6UTW - chains CCC and DDD of the 9 polymer chains in the assembly; structure by X-ray diffraction, 3.85 A resolution.

[Chain CCC]
Name: DNA-directed RNA polymerase subunit beta
From: Escherichia coli
Notes: EC 2.7.7.6
Reference sequence: P0A8V4 (RPOB_ECO57); residues 1-1342 here = UniProt positions 1-1342
Amino-acid sequence (1342 residues; each row starts with the number of its first residue):
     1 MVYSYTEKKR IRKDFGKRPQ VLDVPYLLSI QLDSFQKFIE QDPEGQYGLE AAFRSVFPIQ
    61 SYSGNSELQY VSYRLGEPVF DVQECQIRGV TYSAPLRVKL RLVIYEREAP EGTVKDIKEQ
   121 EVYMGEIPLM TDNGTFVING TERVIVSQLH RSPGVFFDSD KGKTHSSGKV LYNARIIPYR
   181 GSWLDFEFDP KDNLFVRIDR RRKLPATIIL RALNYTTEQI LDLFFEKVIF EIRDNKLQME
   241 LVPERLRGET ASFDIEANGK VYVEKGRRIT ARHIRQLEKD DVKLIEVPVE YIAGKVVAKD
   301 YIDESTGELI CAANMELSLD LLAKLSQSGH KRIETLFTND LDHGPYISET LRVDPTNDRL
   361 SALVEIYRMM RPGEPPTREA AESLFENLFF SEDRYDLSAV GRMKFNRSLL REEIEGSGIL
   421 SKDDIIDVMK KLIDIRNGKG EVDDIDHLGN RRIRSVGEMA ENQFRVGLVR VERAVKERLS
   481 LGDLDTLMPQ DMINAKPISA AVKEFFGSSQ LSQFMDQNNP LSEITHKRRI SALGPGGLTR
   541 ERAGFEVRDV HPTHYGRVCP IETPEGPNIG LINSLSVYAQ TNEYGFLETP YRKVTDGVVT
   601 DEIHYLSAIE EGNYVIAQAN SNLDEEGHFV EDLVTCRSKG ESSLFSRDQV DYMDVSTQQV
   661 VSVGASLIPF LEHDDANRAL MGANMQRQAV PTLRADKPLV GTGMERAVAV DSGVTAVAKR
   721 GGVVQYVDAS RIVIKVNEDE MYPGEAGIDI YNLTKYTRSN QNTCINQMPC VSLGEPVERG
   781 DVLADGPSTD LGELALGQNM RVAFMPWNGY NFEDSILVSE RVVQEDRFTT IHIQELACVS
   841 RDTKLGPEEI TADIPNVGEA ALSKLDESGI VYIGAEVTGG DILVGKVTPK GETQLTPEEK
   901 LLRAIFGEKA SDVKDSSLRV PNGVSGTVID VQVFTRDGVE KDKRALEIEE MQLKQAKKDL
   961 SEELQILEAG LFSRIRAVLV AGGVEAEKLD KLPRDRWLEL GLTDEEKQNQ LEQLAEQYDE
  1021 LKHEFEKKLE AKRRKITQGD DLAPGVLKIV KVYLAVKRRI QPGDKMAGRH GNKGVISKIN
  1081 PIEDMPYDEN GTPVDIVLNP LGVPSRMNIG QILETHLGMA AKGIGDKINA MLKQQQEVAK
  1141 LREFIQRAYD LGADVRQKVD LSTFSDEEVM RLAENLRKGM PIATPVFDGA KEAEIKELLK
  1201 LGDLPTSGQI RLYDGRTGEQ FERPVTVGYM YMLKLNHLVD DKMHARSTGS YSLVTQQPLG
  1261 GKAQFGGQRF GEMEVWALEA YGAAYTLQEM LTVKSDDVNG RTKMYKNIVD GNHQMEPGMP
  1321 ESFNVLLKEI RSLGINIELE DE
Disordered / not traced: 1-2
Swiss-Prot annotation at these positions:
  - modified residue (N6-acetyllysine): Lys1022, Lys1200
Bound ions: Mg2+ near Asp814 (its only coordinating residue here)
Ligand contacts: diphosphate (DPO): Glu813, Ser1105, Arg1106

[Chain DDD]
Name: DNA-directed RNA polymerase subunit beta'
From: Escherichia coli
Notes: EC 2.7.7.6
Reference sequence: P0A8T7 (RPOC_ECOLI); numbering as in UniProt (aligned over 1-1407)
Amino-acid sequence (1407 residues; numbered 1 to 1407; the number before each row is that of its first residue):
     1 MKDLLKFLKA QTKTEEFDAI KIALASPDMI RSWSFGEVKK PETINYRTFK PERDGLFCAR
    61 IFGPVKDYEC LCGKYKRLKH RGVICEKCGV EVTQTKVRRE RMGHIELASP TAHIWFLKSL
   121 PSRIGLLLDM PLRDIERVLY FESYVVIEGG MTNLERQQIL TEEQYLDALE EFGDEFDAKM
   181 GAEAIQALLK SMDLEQECEQ LREELNETNS ETKRKKLTKR IKLLEAFVQS GNKPEWMILT
   241 VLPVLPPDLR PLVPLDGGRF ATSDLNDLYR RVINRNNRLK RLLDLAAPDI IVRNEKRMLQ
   301 EAVDALLDNG RRGRAITGSN KRPLKSLADM IKGKQGRFRQ NLLGKRVDYS GRSVITVGPY
   361 LRLHQCGLPK KMALELFKPF IYGKLELRGL ATTIKAAKKM VEREEAVVWD ILDEVIREHP
   421 VLLNRAPTLH RLGIQAFEPV LIEGKAIQLH PLVCAAYNAD FDGDQMAVHV PLTLEAQLEA
   481 RALMMSTNNI LSPANGEPII VPSQDVVLGL YYMTRDCVNA KGEGMVLTGP KEAERLYRSG
   541 LASLHARVKV RITEYEKDAN GELVAKTSLK DTTVGRAILW MIVPKGLPYS IVNQALGKKA
   601 ISKMLNTCYR ILGLKPTVIF ADQIMYTGFA YAARSGASVG IDDMVIPEKK HEIISEAEAE
   661 VAEIQEQFQS GLVTAGERYN KVIDIWAAAN DRVSKAMMDN LQTETVINRD GQEEKQVSFN
   721 SIYMMADSGA RGSAAQIRQL AGMRGLMAKP DGSIIETPIT ANFREGLNVL QYFISTHGAR
   781 KGLADTALKT ANSGYLTRRL VDVAQDLVVT EDDCGTHEGI MMTPVIEGGD VKEPLRDRVL
   841 GRVTAEDVLK PGTADILVPR NTLLHEQWCD LLEENSVDAV KVRSVVSCDT DFGVCAHCYG
   901 RDLARGHIIN KGEAIGVIAA QSIGEPGTQL TMRTFHIGGA ASRAAAESSI QVKNKGSIKL
   961 SNVKSVVNSS GKLVITSRNT ELKLIDEFGR TKESYKVPYG AVLAKGDGEQ VAGGETVANW
  1021 DPHTMPVITE VSGFVRFTDM IDGQTITRQT DELTGLSSLV VLDSAERTAG GKDLRPALKI
  1081 VDAQGNDVLI PGTDMPAQYF LPGKAIVQLE DGVQISSGDT LARIPQESGG TKDITGGLPR
  1141 VADLFEARRP KEPAILAEIS GIVSFGKETK GKRRLVITPV DGSDPYEEMI PKWRQLNVFE
  1201 GERVERGDVI SDGPEAPHDI LRLRGVHAVT RYIVNEVQDV YRLQGVKIND KHIEVIVRQM
  1261 LRKATIVNAG SSDFLEGEQV EYSRVKIANR ELEANGKVGA TYSRDLLGIT KASLATESFI
  1321 SAASFQETTR VLTEAAVAGK RDELRGLKEN VIVGRLIPAG TGYAYHQDRM RRRAAGEAPA
  1381 APQVTAEDAS ASLAELLNAG LGGSDNE
Disordered / not traced: 1-14, 1377-1407
Swiss-Prot annotation at these positions:
  - binding site (Zn(2+)): Cys70, Cys72, Cys85, Cys88, Cys814, Cys888, Cys895, Cys898
  - binding site (Mg(2+)): Asp460, Asp462, Asp464
  - modified residue: Lys983 (N6-acetyllysine)
Bound ions: Zn2+ site 1: Cys70, Cys72, Cys85; Mg2+: Asp460, Asp462, Asp464 (shared with 1 residue of chain 333); Zn2+ site 2: Cys814, Cys888, Cys895
Ligand contacts: diphosphate (DPO): Asp460, Arg731, Arg933, His936, Ile937

[Chain CCC / chain DDD interface]
Residue-residue contacts - 356 pairs, chain CCC then chain DDD:
  Ser167(CCC) - Ser1064(DDD)
  Ser167(CCC) - Ala1065(DDD)  hydrogen bond (backbone-backbone)
  Gly168(CCC) - Ala1065(DDD)
  Lys169(CCC) - Ala1065(DDD)
  Asp340(CCC) - Thr1068(DDD)
  Phe545(CCC) - Asp785(DDD)
  Phe545(CCC) - Lys789(DDD)
  Arg548(CCC) - Arg780(DDD)  hydrogen bond (backbone-side chain)
  Arg548(CCC) - Leu788(DDD)
  Asp549(CCC) - Pro750(DDD)
  Val550(CCC) - Thr776(DDD)
  Val550(CCC) - His777(DDD)  hydrogen bond (backbone-side chain)
  Val550(CCC) - Arg780(DDD)
  His551(CCC) - Phe773(DDD)
  Tyr555(CCC) - Val769(DDD)
  Tyr555(CCC) - Leu770(DDD)
  Tyr555(CCC) - Phe773(DDD)  hydrophobic
  Cys559(CCC) - Arg780(DDD)  hydrogen bond (backbone-side chain)
  Pro560(CCC) - Thr776(DDD)
  Pro560(CCC) - Arg780(DDD)  hydrogen bond (backbone-side chain)
  Ile561(CCC) - Tyr772(DDD)  hydrophobic
  Ile561(CCC) - Arg780(DDD)
  Thr563(CCC) - Arg780(DDD)
  Gly566(CCC) - Ala787(DDD)
  Ile569(CCC) - Leu783(DDD)
  Ile569(CCC) - Ala784(DDD)
  Asn573(CCC) - Arg780(DDD)
  Gln618(CCC) - Asn768(DDD)
  Gln618(CCC) - Val769(DDD)
  Gln618(CCC) - Leu770(DDD)
  Asn620(CCC) - Asn768(DDD)
  Asn620(CCC) - Val769(DDD)
  Ser642(CCC) - Leu770(DDD)
  Thr657(CCC) - Val769(DDD)
  Val660(CCC) - Val769(DDD)  hydrophobic
  Val660(CCC) - Phe773(DDD)  hydrophobic
  Leu671(CCC) - Tyr772(DDD)
  Glu672(CCC) - Gly766(DDD)
  Glu672(CCC) - Leu767(DDD)  hydrogen bond (backbone-backbone)
  His673(CCC) - Phe763(DDD)  hydrogen bond (side chain-backbone)
  His673(CCC) - Arg764(DDD)  hydrogen bond (side chain-backbone)
  His673(CCC) - Glu765(DDD)
  His673(CCC) - Gly766(DDD)  hydrogen bond (side chain-backbone)
  Asp674(CCC) - Phe763(DDD)
  Asp674(CCC) - Tyr772(DDD)  hydrogen bond (backbone-side chain)
  Asp675(CCC) - Arg744(DDD)  salt bridge
  Asp675(CCC) - Phe763(DDD)
  Asp675(CCC) - Tyr772(DDD)  hydrogen bond (backbone-side chain)
  Ala676(CCC) - Tyr772(DDD)  hydrogen bond (backbone-side chain)
  Asn677(CCC) - Ala779(DDD)
  Asn677(CCC) - Leu783(DDD)
  Asn677(CCC) - His936(DDD)  hydrogen bond (side chain-backbone)
  Arg678(CCC) - His936(DDD)
  Ala679(CCC) - Tyr772(DDD)
  Leu680(CCC) - Leu783(DDD)  hydrophobic
  Met681(CCC) - His936(DDD)  hydrogen bond
  Phe804(CCC) - Ala637(DDD)
  Phe804(CCC) - Ser638(DDD)  hydrogen bond (backbone-side chain)
  Met805(CCC) - Ala633(DDD)
  Met805(CCC) - Ala637(DDD)
  Pro806(CCC) - Asp505(DDD)
  Pro806(CCC) - Ala632(DDD)
  Pro806(CCC) - Ala633(DDD)
  Pro806(CCC) - Ala637(DDD)
  Trp807(CCC) - Ala633(DDD)  hydrophobic
  Asn808(CCC) - Pro359(DDD)
  Asn808(CCC) - Phe629(DDD)
  Asn808(CCC) - Ala633(DDD)
  Gly809(CCC) - Val357(DDD)
  Gly809(CCC) - Phe629(DDD)
  Tyr810(CCC) - Val357(DDD)
  Tyr810(CCC) - Pro359(DDD)  hydrophobic
  Asn811(CCC) - Asp505(DDD)
  Phe812(CCC) - Val357(DDD)  hydrophobic
  Phe812(CCC) - Phe461(DDD)  hydrophobic
  Phe812(CCC) - Ser503(DDD)
  Phe812(CCC) - Gln504(DDD)
  Phe812(CCC) - Asp505(DDD)
  Phe812(CCC) - Phe629(DDD)  hydrophobic
  Glu813(CCC) - Ala459(DDD)
  Glu813(CCC) - Asp460(DDD)
  Glu813(CCC) - Phe461(DDD)  hydrogen bond (backbone-backbone)
  Glu813(CCC) - Gln504(DDD)
  Glu813(CCC) - Arg731(DDD)  salt bridge
  Asp814(CCC) - Asp462(DDD)
  Ser815(CCC) - Val357(DDD)
  Ser815(CCC) - Phe461(DDD)
  Arg841(CCC) - Asp256(DDD)
  Arg841(CCC) - Gly257(DDD)
  Lys844(CCC) - Arg47(DDD)  hydrogen bond (side chain-backbone)
  Lys844(CCC) - Thr48(DDD)
  Lys844(CCC) - Phe49(DDD)
  Gln894(CCC) - Glu69(DDD)
  Gln894(CCC) - Lys76(DDD)
  Gln894(CCC) - Arg77(DDD)  hydrogen bond
  Gly1063(CCC) - Val354(DDD)
  Lys1065(CCC) - Asp462(DDD)
  Lys1073(CCC) - Asp462(DDD)
  Val1075(CCC) - Val354(DDD)  hydrophobic
  Val1075(CCC) - Phe461(DDD)  hydrogen bond (backbone-backbone)
  Val1075(CCC) - Asp462(DDD)
  Val1075(CCC) - Gly463(DDD)
  Ile1076(CCC) - Thr356(DDD)
  Ser1077(CCC) - Thr356(DDD)
  Ser1077(CCC) - Val357(DDD)
  Asn1099(CCC) - Asp505(DDD)  hydrogen bond
  Pro1100(CCC) - Ala637(DDD)
  Pro1100(CCC) - Val639(DDD)  hydrophobic
  Pro1100(CCC) - Met725(DDD)
  Leu1101(CCC) - Gln504(DDD)
  Leu1101(CCC) - Asp505(DDD)
  Leu1101(CCC) - Met725(DDD)  hydrophobic
  Leu1101(CCC) - Ala730(DDD)  hydrophobic
  Leu1101(CCC) - Arg731(DDD)  hydrogen bond (backbone-side chain)
  Pro1104(CCC) - Met725(DDD)  hydrophobic
  Pro1104(CCC) - Gln736(DDD)
  Pro1104(CCC) - Leu740(DDD)
  Ser1105(CCC) - Arg731(DDD)  hydrogen bond
  Ser1105(CCC) - Gln736(DDD)
  Arg1106(CCC) - Arg731(DDD)
  Met1107(CCC) - Gln736(DDD)
  Met1107(CCC) - Gln739(DDD)
  Met1107(CCC) - Leu740(DDD)  hydrophobic
  Met1107(CCC) - Phe763(DDD)  hydrophobic
  Ile1109(CCC) - Met644(DDD)  hydrophobic
  Ile1112(CCC) - Val639(DDD)
  Ile1112(CCC) - Ile641(DDD)  hydrophobic
  Leu1113(CCC) - Ile641(DDD)  hydrophobic
  His1116(CCC) - Gly640(DDD)
  His1116(CCC) - Ile641(DDD)  hydrogen bond (side chain-backbone)
  Phe1187(CCC) - Leu767(DDD)
  Phe1187(CCC) - Val769(DDD)  hydrophobic
  Phe1187(CCC) - Tyr772(DDD)  hydrophobic
  Glu1192(CCC) - Ile641(DDD)
  Glu1192(CCC) - Arg764(DDD)  salt bridge
  Lys1196(CCC) - Asp642(DDD)  salt bridge
  Gln1209(CCC) - Gly640(DDD)
  Gln1209(CCC) - Asp643(DDD)
  Glu1219(CCC) - Arg634(DDD)  salt bridge
  Phe1221(CCC) - Ala633(DDD)
  Phe1221(CCC) - Arg634(DDD)
  Phe1221(CCC) - Gly636(DDD)
  Glu1222(CCC) - Tyr512(DDD)  hydrogen bond
  Glu1222(CCC) - Tyr537(DDD)  hydrogen bond
  Glu1222(CCC) - Arg634(DDD)  salt bridge
  Glu1222(CCC) - Ser635(DDD)
  Arg1223(CCC) - Ser635(DDD)  hydrogen bond (backbone-backbone)
  Arg1223(CCC) - Gly636(DDD)
  Arg1223(CCC) - Phe719(DDD)  hydrogen bond (side chain-backbone)
  Arg1223(CCC) - Ser721(DDD)  hydrogen bond
  Arg1223(CCC) - Met724(DDD)  hydrogen bond
  Pro1224(CCC) - Gly636(DDD)
  Pro1224(CCC) - Ser638(DDD)
  Val1225(CCC) - Gly636(DDD)
  Val1225(CCC) - Ser638(DDD)
  Thr1226(CCC) - Ser638(DDD)  hydrogen bond (backbone-side chain)
  Thr1226(CCC) - Val639(DDD)  hydrogen bond (side chain-backbone)
  Thr1226(CCC) - Gly640(DDD)  hydrogen bond (side chain-backbone)
  Val1239(CCC) - Lys445(DDD)
  Lys1242(CCC) - Arg352(DDD)
  Met1243(CCC) - Arg352(DDD)
  Met1243(CCC) - Ser353(DDD)
  Met1243(CCC) - Lys371(DDD)
  Met1243(CCC) - Met372(DDD)  hydrophobic
  Met1243(CCC) - Lys445(DDD)
  His1244(CCC) - Gly351(DDD)
  His1244(CCC) - Arg352(DDD)  hydrogen bond (backbone-backbone)
  His1244(CCC) - Met372(DDD)
  Ala1245(CCC) - Gly351(DDD)
  Ala1245(CCC) - Met372(DDD)  hydrophobic
  Ala1245(CCC) - Glu375(DDD)
  Arg1246(CCC) - Asp348(DDD)  salt bridge
  Arg1246(CCC) - Tyr349(DDD)  hydrogen bond (backbone-backbone)
  Arg1246(CCC) - Ser350(DDD)  hydrogen bond (backbone-backbone)
  Arg1246(CCC) - Leu376(DDD)
  Ser1247(CCC) - Asp348(DDD)
  Ser1247(CCC) - Tyr349(DDD)  hydrogen bond (backbone-backbone)
  Ser1247(CCC) - Glu375(DDD)  hydrogen bond (side chain-backbone)
  Ser1247(CCC) - Leu376(DDD)
  Ser1247(CCC) - Lys378(DDD)
  Thr1248(CCC) - Asp348(DDD)
  Thr1248(CCC) - Tyr349(DDD)  hydrogen bond
  Tyr1251(CCC) - Asp348(DDD)  hydrogen bond
  Val1254(CCC) - Arg99(DDD)  hydrogen bond (backbone-side chain)
  Val1254(CCC) - Asp248(DDD)
  Val1254(CCC) - Leu249(DDD)  hydrophobic
  Thr1255(CCC) - Asn341(DDD)
  Gln1256(CCC) - Arg99(DDD)
  Gln1257(CCC) - Asn341(DDD)
  Gln1257(CCC) - Lys345(DDD)
  Gln1257(CCC) - Arg346(DDD)
  Pro1258(CCC) - Arg346(DDD)
  Pro1258(CCC) - Val347(DDD)
  Pro1258(CCC) - Asp348(DDD)
  Leu1259(CCC) - Arg346(DDD)
  Gly1260(CCC) - Arg346(DDD)
  Phe1265(CCC) - Glu375(DDD)
  Gly1267(CCC) - Arg346(DDD)  hydrogen bond (backbone-side chain)
  Gly1267(CCC) - Val347(DDD)
  Gly1267(CCC) - Ser350(DDD)
  Gln1268(CCC) - Arg346(DDD)
  Gln1268(CCC) - Val347(DDD)  hydrogen bond (backbone-backbone)
  Gln1268(CCC) - Ser350(DDD)  hydrogen bond (backbone-side chain)
  Gln1268(CCC) - Gly351(DDD)
  Gln1268(CCC) - Arg352(DDD)
  Gln1268(CCC) - Ala467(DDD)
  Arg1269(CCC) - Arg339(DDD)  hydrogen bond (side chain-backbone)
  Arg1269(CCC) - Gln340(DDD)  hydrogen bond (side chain-backbone)
  Arg1269(CCC) - Gly344(DDD)
  Arg1269(CCC) - Lys345(DDD)
  Arg1269(CCC) - Arg346(DDD)
  Phe1270(CCC) - Gly344(DDD)
  Phe1270(CCC) - Lys345(DDD)  hydrogen bond (backbone-backbone)
  Phe1270(CCC) - Val347(DDD)  hydrophobic
  Phe1270(CCC) - Ile434(DDD)  hydrophobic
  Phe1270(CCC) - His469(DDD)
  Glu1272(CCC) - Arg339(DDD)
  Glu1272(CCC) - Leu343(DDD)
  Glu1272(CCC) - Arg798(DDD)  salt bridge
  Met1273(CCC) - Thr428(DDD)
  Glu1274(CCC) - Asn424(DDD)
  Glu1274(CCC) - Thr428(DDD)  hydrogen bond
  Glu1274(CCC) - Ile434(DDD)
  Val1275(CCC) - Leu343(DDD)
  Trp1276(CCC) - Arg798(DDD)
  Trp1276(CCC) - Val801(DDD)
  Trp1276(CCC) - Val917(DDD)
  Trp1276(CCC) - Gln921(DDD)
  Ala1277(CCC) - Thr428(DDD)
  Ala1277(CCC) - Arg431(DDD)
  Ala1277(CCC) - Gln921(DDD)
  Leu1278(CCC) - Met484(DDD)  hydrophobic
  Glu1279(CCC) - Ala914(DDD)
  Glu1279(CCC) - Val1351(DDD)
  Ala1280(CCC) - Arg431(DDD)  hydrogen bond (backbone-side chain)
  Ala1280(CCC) - Ile918(DDD)
  Ala1280(CCC) - Gln921(DDD)
  Tyr1281(CCC) - Arg431(DDD)  hydrogen bond (side chain-backbone)
  Tyr1281(CCC) - Leu432(DDD)
  Tyr1281(CCC) - Ile434(DDD)  hydrogen bond (side chain-backbone)
  Tyr1281(CCC) - Gln435(DDD)
  Tyr1281(CCC) - Leu483(DDD)
  Tyr1281(CCC) - Met484(DDD)  hydrophobic
  Tyr1281(CCC) - Asn489(DDD)
  Gly1282(CCC) - Gly1360(DDD)
  Gly1282(CCC) - Thr1361(DDD)  hydrogen bond (backbone-backbone)
  Ala1283(CCC) - Glu479(DDD)
  Ala1284(CCC) - Glu479(DDD)  hydrogen bond (backbone-side chain)
  Ala1284(CCC) - Leu1356(DDD)  hydrophobic
  Ala1284(CCC) - Ile1357(DDD)  hydrophobic
  Ala1284(CCC) - Thr1361(DDD)
  Ala1284(CCC) - Gly1362(DDD)
  Tyr1285(CCC) - Glu475(DDD)
  Tyr1285(CCC) - Glu479(DDD)  hydrogen bond (backbone-side chain)
  Tyr1285(CCC) - Thr1361(DDD)
  Thr1286(CCC) - Leu422(DDD)
  Thr1286(CCC) - Ala476(DDD)
  Thr1286(CCC) - Glu479(DDD)  hydrogen bond
  Leu1287(CCC) - Val1351(DDD)  hydrophobic
  Leu1287(CCC) - Ile1357(DDD)  hydrophobic
  Gln1288(CCC) - Arg1355(DDD)
  Gln1288(CCC) - Leu1356(DDD)
  Glu1289(CCC) - Pro471(DDD)
  Glu1289(CCC) - Leu472(DDD)  hydrogen bond (side chain-backbone)
  Glu1289(CCC) - Thr473(DDD)  hydrogen bond (side chain-backbone)
  Glu1289(CCC) - Ala476(DDD)
  Met1290(CCC) - Val347(DDD)
  Met1290(CCC) - His469(DDD)
  Leu1291(CCC) - Lys345(DDD)  hydrogen bond (backbone-side chain)
  Leu1291(CCC) - Val1351(DDD)  hydrophobic
  Thr1292(CCC) - Gly1354(DDD)
  Lys1294(CCC) - Val347(DDD)
  Lys1294(CCC) - Asp348(DDD)  hydrogen bond (backbone-backbone)
  Lys1294(CCC) - Val470(DDD)  hydrogen bond (side chain-backbone)
  Lys1294(CCC) - Leu472(DDD)
  Ser1295(CCC) - Lys345(DDD)
  Ser1295(CCC) - Arg346(DDD)  hydrogen bond (side chain-backbone)
  Asp1296(CCC) - Lys345(DDD)  salt bridge
  Met1304(CCC) - Thr473(DDD)
  Tyr1305(CCC) - Tyr349(DDD)
  Tyr1305(CCC) - Pro379(DDD)  hydrophobic
  Tyr1305(CCC) - Tyr382(DDD)
  Ile1308(CCC) - Tyr349(DDD)
  Ile1308(CCC) - Pro379(DDD)  hydrophobic
  Ile1308(CCC) - Phe380(DDD)
  Val1309(CCC) - Pro379(DDD)
  Val1309(CCC) - Gly383(DDD)
  His1313(CCC) - Phe380(DDD)
  His1313(CCC) - Leu472(DDD)
  His1313(CCC) - Thr473(DDD)
  His1313(CCC) - Leu474(DDD)  hydrogen bond (backbone-backbone)
  His1313(CCC) - Gln477(DDD)
  Met1315(CCC) - Thr473(DDD)
  Gly1318(CCC) - Glu15(DDD)
  Gly1318(CCC) - Gly1354(DDD)
  Met1319(CCC) - Glu15(DDD)
  Pro1320(CCC) - Lys345(DDD)
  Pro1320(CCC) - Val1353(DDD)
  Pro1320(CCC) - Gly1354(DDD)
  Glu1321(CCC) - Lys96(DDD)  salt bridge
  Glu1321(CCC) - Arg99(DDD)  salt bridge
  Ser1322(CCC) - Asn341(DDD)  hydrogen bond (side chain-backbone)
  Ser1322(CCC) - Leu342(DDD)
  Phe1323(CCC) - Ile20(DDD)  hydrophobic
  Phe1323(CCC) - Ile1352(DDD)  hydrophobic
  Phe1323(CCC) - Val1353(DDD)  hydrophobic
  Val1325(CCC) - Arg99(DDD)
  Val1325(CCC) - Leu249(DDD)  hydrophobic
  Val1325(CCC) - Arg337(DDD)
  Leu1326(CCC) - Phe338(DDD)  hydrophobic
  Lys1328(CCC) - Glu100(DDD)
  Lys1328(CCC) - Met102(DDD)
  Lys1328(CCC) - Leu245(DDD)
  Lys1328(CCC) - Leu249(DDD)
  Glu1329(CCC) - Leu245(DDD)
  Glu1329(CCC) - Met330(DDD)
  Glu1329(CCC) - Ile331(DDD)
  Glu1329(CCC) - Arg337(DDD)  salt bridge
  Arg1331(CCC) - Trp33(DDD)
  Arg1331(CCC) - Pro243(DDD)
  Ser1332(CCC) - Met102(DDD)
  Ser1332(CCC) - Pro243(DDD)
  Ser1332(CCC) - Leu245(DDD)
  Ser1332(CCC) - Leu327(DDD)
  Leu1333(CCC) - His113(DDD)  hydrogen bond (backbone-side chain)
  Leu1333(CCC) - Trp115(DDD)  hydrophobic
  Leu1333(CCC) - Leu307(DDD)
  Leu1333(CCC) - Leu327(DDD)  hydrophobic
  Gly1334(CCC) - Ala25(DDD)  hydrogen bond (backbone-backbone)
  Ile1335(CCC) - Ile22(DDD)  hydrophobic
  Ile1335(CCC) - Ala23(DDD)
  Ile1335(CCC) - Trp115(DDD)  hydrophobic
  Ile1335(CCC) - Ala1336(DDD)  hydrophobic
  Asn1336(CCC) - Lys21(DDD)
  Asn1336(CCC) - Ile22(DDD)
  Asn1336(CCC) - Ala23(DDD)  hydrogen bond (backbone-backbone)
  Asn1336(CCC) - Leu24(DDD)
  Asn1336(CCC) - Ala25(DDD)
  Asn1336(CCC) - Met29(DDD)
  Asn1336(CCC) - Trp33(DDD)
  Ile1337(CCC) - Ile20(DDD)  hydrophobic
  Ile1337(CCC) - Lys21(DDD)
  Glu1338(CCC) - Ile20(DDD)
  Glu1338(CCC) - Lys21(DDD)  salt bridge
  Leu1339(CCC) - Phe17(DDD)  hydrophobic
  Leu1339(CCC) - Ala19(DDD)
  Leu1339(CCC) - Ile20(DDD)  hydrophobic
  Glu1340(CCC) - Phe17(DDD)
  Glu1340(CCC) - Asp18(DDD)  hydrogen bond (backbone-backbone)
  Glu1340(CCC) - Ala19(DDD)  hydrogen bond (backbone-backbone)
  Glu1340(CCC) - Lys21(DDD)
  Glu1340(CCC) - Arg1341(DDD)  salt bridge
  Asp1341(CCC) - Phe17(DDD)
  Asp1341(CCC) - Asp18(DDD)
  Glu1342(CCC) - Glu16(DDD)
  Glu1342(CCC) - Asp18(DDD)
Other interface residues (no listed pair), chain CCC (171 interface residues in all): Arg268, Thr270, Leu341, Pro552, His554, Glu562, Glu565, Pro567, Glu892, Gln1061, Pro1062, Gly1074, Val1103, Thr1206, Asp1240, Leu1253, Gly1261, Gly1271, Asn1312, Gln1314, Asn1324, Ile1330
Other interface residues (no listed pair), chain DDD (192 interface residues in all): Phe116, Pro246, Pro251, Val253, Tyr269, Ala328, Ile355, Tyr360, Pro369, Leu429, Ala446, Pro451, Cys454, Gln465, Asn720, Ile722, Gly732, Thr757, Ser775, Lys781, Gln805, Glu913, Ile937, Gly938, Gly1043, Arg1048, Leu1347, Ala1359

[In short]
171 residues of chain CCC face 192 of chain DDD across their interface, with 67 hydrogen bonds and 14 salt
bridges. Among the polar pairs are Asp675(CCC)-Arg744(DDD), Glu813(CCC)-Arg731(DDD) and
Glu1192(CCC)-Arg764(DDD). Diphosphate is bound between chain CCC and chain DDD.
Here chain CCC is DNA-directed RNA polymerase subunit beta and chain DDD is DNA-directed RNA polymerase
subunit beta', both from Escherichia coli. Entry 6UTW (E. coli sigma-S transcription initiation complex with a
4-nt RNA ("Fresh" crystal)) was determined by X-ray diffraction (same publication as 6UTV, 6UTX, 6UTY, 6UTZ,
6UU0, 6UU1 and 11 further entries).
